6CP7 - chains Z and 7 of the 16 polymer chains in the assembly; structure by electron microscopy, 4.10 A resolution (low resolution: residue-level contacts below are approximate; hydrogen-bond / salt-bridge calls are withheld).

Chain Z:
Molecule: ATP synthase subunit 4, mitochondrial
Source organism: Saccharomyces cerevisiae (strain ATCC 204508 / S288c)
UniProtKB: P05626 (ATPF_YEAST); residues 1-209 here correspond to UniProt positions 36-244 (UniProt number = residue number + 35)
Chain sequence (209 residues; each row starts with the number of its first residue):
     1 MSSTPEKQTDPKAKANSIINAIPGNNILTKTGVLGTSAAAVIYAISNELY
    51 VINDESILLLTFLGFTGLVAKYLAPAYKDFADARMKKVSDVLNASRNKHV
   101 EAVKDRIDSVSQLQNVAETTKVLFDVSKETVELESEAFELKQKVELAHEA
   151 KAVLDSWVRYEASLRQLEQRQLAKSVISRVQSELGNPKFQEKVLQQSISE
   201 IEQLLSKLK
Unresolved in the structure: 1-52, 107-209
Curated features (UniProtKB/Swiss-Prot):
  - modified residue: Ser109 (Phosphoserine)

Chain 7:
Molecule: ATP synthase subunit d, mitochondrial
Source organism: Saccharomyces cerevisiae (strain ATCC 204508 / S288c)
UniProtKB: P30902 (ATP7_YEAST); residues 1-173 here correspond to UniProt positions 2-174 (UniProt number = residue number + 1)
Chain sequence (173 residues; numbered 1 to 173; the number before each row is that of its first residue):
     1 SLAKSAANKLDWAKVISSLRITGSTATQLSSFKKRNDEARRQLLELQSQP
    51 TEVDFSHYRSVLKNTSVIDKIESYVKQYKPVKIDASKQLQVIESFEKHAM
   101 TNAKETESLVSKELKDLQSTLDNIQSARPFDELTVDDLTKIKPEIDAKVE
   151 EMVKKGKWDVPGYKDRFGNLNVM
Unresolved in the structure: 1-106
Curated features (UniProtKB/Swiss-Prot):
  - modified residue: Ser1 (N-acetylserine)

Chain Z / chain 7 interface:
Contacting residue pairs (13; chain Z residue first):
  Arg84(Z) - Phe167(7)
  Arg84(Z) - Gly168(7)
  Arg84(Z) - Leu170(7)
  Ser89(Z) - Asp131(7)
  Val91(Z) - Phe167(7)
  Leu92(Z) - Phe130(7)
  Asn93(Z) - Arg128(7)
  Asn93(Z) - Phe130(7)
  Arg96(Z) - Arg128(7)
  Asn97(Z) - Arg128(7)
  Val100(Z) - Arg128(7)
  Val103(Z) - Leu117(7)
  Arg106(Z) - Leu117(7)
Also at the interface, not in a pair above, chain 7 (8 interface residues in all): Ile124

In short:
10 residues of chain Z and 8 residues of chain 7 are in contact.
Chain Z is ATP synthase subunit 4, mitochondrial and chain 7 is ATP synthase subunit d, mitochondrial, both
from Saccharomyces cerevisiae (strain ATCC 204508 / S288c); the structure, Monomer yeast ATP synthase Fo
reconstituted in nanodisc generated from masked refinement, was determined by electron microscopy, deposited
together with 6CP3, 6CP5 and 6CP6.
